7VKC - chain A; structure by X-ray diffraction, 1.46 A resolution.

Chain A:
Protein: HipA_C domain-containing protein
Source organism: Legionella pneumophila subsp. pneumophila str. Philadelphia 1
UniProtKB: Q5ZSZ6 (Q5ZSZ6_LEGPH); residues 1-312 here = UniProt positions 1-312
Chain sequence (317 residues; numbered -4 to 312; the number before each row is that of its first residue; numbers below 1 keep their minus sign (Phe-4 is residue -4)):
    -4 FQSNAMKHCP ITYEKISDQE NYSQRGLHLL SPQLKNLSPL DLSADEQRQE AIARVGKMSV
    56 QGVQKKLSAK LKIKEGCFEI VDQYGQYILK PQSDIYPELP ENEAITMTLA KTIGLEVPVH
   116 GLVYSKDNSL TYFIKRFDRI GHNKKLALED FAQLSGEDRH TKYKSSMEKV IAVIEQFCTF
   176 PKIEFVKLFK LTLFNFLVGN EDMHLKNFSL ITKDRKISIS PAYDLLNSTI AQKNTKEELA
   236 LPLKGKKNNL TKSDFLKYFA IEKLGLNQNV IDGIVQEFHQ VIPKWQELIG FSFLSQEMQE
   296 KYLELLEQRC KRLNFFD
Disordered / not traced: 312
Differences from the reference sequence: expression tag (-4 to 0)
Modified positions: Mse1, Mse53, Mse102, Mse162, Mse198, Mse293 (selenomethionine; parent Met); Ser54 (phosphoserine; SEP)
Reported in the primary citation:
  - post-translational modification sites: Ser54
  - contacts within the chain: Gln56-Asp145 (hydrogen bond), Gln56-Lys201 (hydrogen bond), Ser54-Arg131, Ser54-Arg134
  - mutagenesis - H199A: abolished growth
  - catalytic residues: His199

In short:
The paper reports the catalytic residue His199; H199A abolishes growth.
Chain A is HipA_C domain-containing protein (Legionella pneumophila subsp. pneumophila str. Philadelphia 1);
the structure, Crystal structure of a bacterial Ser/Thr kinase, was determined by X-ray diffraction, deposited
together with 7WCF.
